PDB entry 2V5F | X-ray diffraction, 2.03 A resolution | chains A and X

== Chain A ==
Molecule: Prolyl 4-hydroxylase subunit alpha-1
Organism: Homo sapiens
Notes: EC 1.14.11.2; fragment: peptide-substrate-binding domain, residues 161-263
UniProtKB: P13674 (P4HA1_HUMAN); residues 144-246 here correspond to UniProt positions 161-263 (UniProt number = residue number + 17)
Chain sequence (104 residues; numbered 143 to 246; the number before each row is that of its first residue):
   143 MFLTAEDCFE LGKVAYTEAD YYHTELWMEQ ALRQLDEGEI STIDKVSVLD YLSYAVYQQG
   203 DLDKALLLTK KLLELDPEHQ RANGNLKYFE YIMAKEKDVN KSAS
Disordered / not traced: 143, 241-246
Construct notes: expression tag (143)
Swiss-Prot annotation at these positions:
  - glycosylation: Asn242 (N-linked (GlcNAc...) asparagine)

== Chain X ==
Molecule: Hexa-histidine peptide
Organism: Synthetic construct
Chain sequence (6 residues; numbered -1 to 4; the number before each row is that of its first residue; numbers below 1 keep their minus sign (His-1 is residue -1)):
    -1 HHHHHH

== Chain A / chain X interface ==
Pairs across the interface (17; chain A residue first):
  Tyr158(A) with His-1(X); His0(X); His1(X), hydrogen bond (backbone-side chain)
  Thr159(A) with His0(X); His1(X)
  Ala161(A) with His1(X)
  Tyr163(A) with His1(X), hydrogen bond
  Asp192(A) with His-1(X), salt bridge
  Tyr193(A) with His-1(X); His0(X)
  Tyr196(A) with His2(X); His3(X), hydrogen bond
  Arg223(A) with His-1(X); His2(X)
  Asn227(A) with His2(X), hydrogen bond; His3(X)
  Tyr230(A) with His3(X)
Also at the interface, not in a pair above, chain A (11 interface residues in all): Gln200

== Overview ==
11 residues of chain A and 5 residues of chain X are in contact; the contacts include 4 hydrogen bonds and 1
salt bridge. Polar pairs include Asp192(A)-His-1(X), Tyr158(A)-His1(X) and Tyr163(A)-His1(X).
Here chain A is Prolyl 4-hydroxylase subunit alpha-1 (Homo sapiens) and chain X is Hexa-histidine peptide
(Synthetic construct). Entry 2V5F (Crystal structure of wild type peptide-binding domain of human type I
collagen prolyl 4-hydroxylase) was determined by X-ray diffraction.
